2QUB - chain A; structure by X-ray diffraction, 1.80 A resolution.

# Chain A
Molecule: Extracellular lipase
From: Serratia marcescens
Notes: EC 3.1.1.3
Reference sequence: Q59933 (Q59933_SERMA); residues 1-613 here = UniProt positions 1-613
Amino-acid sequence (615 residues; each row starts with the number of its first residue; numbers below 1 keep their minus sign (Ser-1 is residue -1)):
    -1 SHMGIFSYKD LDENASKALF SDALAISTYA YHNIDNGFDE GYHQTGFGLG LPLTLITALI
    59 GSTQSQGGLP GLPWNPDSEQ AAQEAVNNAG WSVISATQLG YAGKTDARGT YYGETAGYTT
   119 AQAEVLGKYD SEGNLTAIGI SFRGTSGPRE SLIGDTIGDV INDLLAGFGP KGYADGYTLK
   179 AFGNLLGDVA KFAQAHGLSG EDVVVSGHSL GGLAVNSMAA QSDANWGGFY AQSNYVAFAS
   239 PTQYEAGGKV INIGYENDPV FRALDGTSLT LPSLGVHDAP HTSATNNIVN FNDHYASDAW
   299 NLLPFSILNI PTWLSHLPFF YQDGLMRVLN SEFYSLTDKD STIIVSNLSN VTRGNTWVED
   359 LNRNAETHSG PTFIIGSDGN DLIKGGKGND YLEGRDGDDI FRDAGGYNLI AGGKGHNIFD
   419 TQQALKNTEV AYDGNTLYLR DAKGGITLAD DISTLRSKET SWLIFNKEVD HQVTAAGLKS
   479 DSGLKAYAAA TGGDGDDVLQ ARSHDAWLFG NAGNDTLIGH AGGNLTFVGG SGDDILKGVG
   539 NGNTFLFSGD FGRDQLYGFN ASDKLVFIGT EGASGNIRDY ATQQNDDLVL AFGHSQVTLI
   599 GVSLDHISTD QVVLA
Sequence notes: expression tag (-1 to 0)
Ligand contacts:
  - Ca2+ (CA), molecule 1: Thr118, Ala119, Gln120, Gly142, Ser144, Gly145, Asp153, Asp157
  - Ca2+ (CA), molecule 2: Glu254, Asp276, Asn284, Asn285
  - Ca2+ (CA), molecule 3: Ser375, Asp376, Gly377, Asp379, Gly392, Arg393, Asp394, Gly395, Asp397
  - Ca2+ (CA), molecule 4: Gly383, Gly384, Lys385, Gly386, Asn387, Asp388, Asp401, Gly403, Asn406
  - Ca2+ (CA), molecule 5: Gly392, Arg393, Asp394, Gly395, Asp397, Gly410, Gly411, Lys412, Asn415
  - Ca2+ (CA), molecule 6: Gly491, Asp492, Gly493, Asp495, Gly508, Asn509, Ala510, Gly511, Asp513
  - Ca2+ (CA), molecule 7: Gly508, Asn509, Ala510, Gly511, Asp513, Gly527, Gly528, Ser529, Gly530, Asp532
  - Ca2+ (CA), molecule 8: Gly527, Gly528, Ser529, Gly530, Asp531, Asp532, Phe549, Gly550, Asp552

# In short
Bound to chain A: 8 copies of Ca2+.
Chain A is Extracellular lipase (Serratia marcescens); the structure, Crystal structure of extracellular
lipase LipA from Serratia marcescens, was determined by X-ray diffraction, deposited together with 2QUA.
